PDB entry 6HHT | electron microscopy, 4.05 A resolution (low resolution: residue-level contacts below are approximate; hydrogen-bond / salt-bridge calls are withheld) | chains A1 and i2 of the 75 polymer chains in the assembly

== Chain A1 ==
Molecule: Echovirus 18 capsid protein 1
Organism: Echovirus E18
UniProt: Q8V635 (Q8V635_9ENTO); residues 1001-1287 here correspond to UniProt positions 569-855 (UniProt number = residue number - 432)
Chain sequence (287 residues; row label = number of the first residue in the row):
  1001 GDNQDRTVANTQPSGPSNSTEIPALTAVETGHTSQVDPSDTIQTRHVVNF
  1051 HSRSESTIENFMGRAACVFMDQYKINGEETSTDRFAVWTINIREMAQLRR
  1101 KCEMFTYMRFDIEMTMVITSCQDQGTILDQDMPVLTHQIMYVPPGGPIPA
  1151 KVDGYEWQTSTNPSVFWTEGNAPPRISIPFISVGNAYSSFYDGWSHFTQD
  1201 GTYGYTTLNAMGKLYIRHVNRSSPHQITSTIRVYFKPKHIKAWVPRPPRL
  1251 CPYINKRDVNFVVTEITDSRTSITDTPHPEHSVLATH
Unresolved in the structure: 1001-1042, 1123-1131, 1276-1287

== Chain i2 ==
Molecule: Echovirus 18 capsid protein 2
Organism: Echovirus E18
UniProt: Q8V635 (Q8V635_9ENTO); residues 2001-2260 here correspond to UniProt positions 70-329 (UniProt number = residue number - 1931)
Chain sequence (260 residues; numbered 2001 to 2260; the number before each row is that of its first residue):
  2001 SPSAEECGYSDRVRSMTLGNSTITTQESANVVVGYGEWPSYLSDREATAE
  2051 DQPTQPDVATCRFYTLESVQWEKTSPGWWWKFPEALKNMGLFGQNMHYHY
  2101 LGRAGYTIHVQCNASKFHQGCLLVVCVPEAEMGCADTDTTFPATELTTED
  2151 TPHVFTSDSITGKKVQAAVCNAGMGVGVGNLTIFPHQWINLRTNNSATIV
  2201 IPYINSVPMDNMFRHYNFTLMIIPFAPLNFTDGATAYVPITVTIAPMYAE
  2251 YNGLRLASTQ
Unresolved in the structure: 2001-2012, 2027-2029, 2044-2047, 2258-2260

== Chain A1 / chain i2 interface ==
Residue-residue contacts - 6 pairs, chain A1 then chain i2:
  Thr1044(A1) - Arg2214(i2)
  Arg1045(A1) - Tyr2100(i2)
  Val1047(A1) - Leu2101(i2)
  Val1047(A1) - Val2207(i2)
  Val1047(A1) - Pro2208(i2)
  Val1047(A1) - Met2209(i2)
Other interface residues (no listed pair), chain A1 (5 interface residues in all): His1046, Asn1049
Other interface residues (no listed pair), chain i2 (7 interface residues in all): Asp2051

== Overview ==
The interface between chain A1 and chain i2 involves 5 residues on one side and 7 on the other.
Here chain A1 is Echovirus 18 capsid protein 1 and chain i2 is Echovirus 18 capsid protein 2, both from
Echovirus E18. Entry 6HHT (Echovirus 18 Open particle without two pentamers) was determined by electron
microscopy together with 6HBG, 6HBH, 6HBJ, 6HBK and 6HBL from the same study.
